Entry 5NVR (X-ray diffraction, 3.95 A resolution); this record covers chain A.

[Chain A]
Protein: Telomere length regulator protein RIF1
From: Saccharomyces cerevisiae (strain ATCC 204508 / S288c)
UniProt: P29539 (RIF1_YEAST); the construct lacks a stretch of the UniProt sequence, so the offset changes along the chain: 177-684 = UniProt 177-684; 685-1234 = UniProt 694-1243; 1235-1263 = UniProt 1254-1282
Amino-acid sequence (1110 residues; numbered 173 to 1263 plus 19 insertion-coded residues; the number before each row is that of its first residue; a row labelled like 684A-684I holds insertion residues (684A, then the next letters in order)):
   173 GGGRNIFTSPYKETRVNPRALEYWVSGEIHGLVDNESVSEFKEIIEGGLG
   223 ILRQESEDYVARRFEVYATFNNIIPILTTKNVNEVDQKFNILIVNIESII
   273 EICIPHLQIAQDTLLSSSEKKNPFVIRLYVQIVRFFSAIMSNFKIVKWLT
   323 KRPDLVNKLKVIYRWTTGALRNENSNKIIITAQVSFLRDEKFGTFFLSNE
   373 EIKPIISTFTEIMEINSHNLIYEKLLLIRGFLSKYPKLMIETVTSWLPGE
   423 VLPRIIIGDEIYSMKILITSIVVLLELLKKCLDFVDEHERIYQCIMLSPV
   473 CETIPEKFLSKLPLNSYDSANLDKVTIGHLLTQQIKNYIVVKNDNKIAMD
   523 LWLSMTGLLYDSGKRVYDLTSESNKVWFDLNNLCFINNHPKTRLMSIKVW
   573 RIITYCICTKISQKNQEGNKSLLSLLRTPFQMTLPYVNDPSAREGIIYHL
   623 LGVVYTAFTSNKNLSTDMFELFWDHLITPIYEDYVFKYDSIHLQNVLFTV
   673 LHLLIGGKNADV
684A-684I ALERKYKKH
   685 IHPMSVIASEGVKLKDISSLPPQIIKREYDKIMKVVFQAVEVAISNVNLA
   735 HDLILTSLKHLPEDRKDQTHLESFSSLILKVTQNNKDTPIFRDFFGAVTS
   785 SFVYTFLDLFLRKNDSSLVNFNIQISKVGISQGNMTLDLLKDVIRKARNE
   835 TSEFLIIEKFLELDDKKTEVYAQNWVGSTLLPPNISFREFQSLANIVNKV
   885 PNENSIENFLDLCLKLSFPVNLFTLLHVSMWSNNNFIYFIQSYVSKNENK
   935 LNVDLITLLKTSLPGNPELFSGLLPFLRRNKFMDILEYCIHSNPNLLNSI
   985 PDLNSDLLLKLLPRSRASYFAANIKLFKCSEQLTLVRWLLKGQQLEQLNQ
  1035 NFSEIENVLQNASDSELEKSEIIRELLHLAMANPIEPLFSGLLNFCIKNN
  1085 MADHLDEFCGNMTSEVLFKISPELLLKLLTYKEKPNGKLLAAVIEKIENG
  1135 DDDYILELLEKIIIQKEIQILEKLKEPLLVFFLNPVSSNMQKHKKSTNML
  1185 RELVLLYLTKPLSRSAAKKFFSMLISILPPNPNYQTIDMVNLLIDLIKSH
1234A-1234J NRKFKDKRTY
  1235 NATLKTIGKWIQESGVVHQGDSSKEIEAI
Unresolved in the structure: 173-184, 684A-684I, 1234A-1234J, 1257-1263
Differences from the reference sequence: expression tag (173-176)
Modified / non-standard residues: Mse-312, Mse-385, Mse-411, Mse-436, Mse-468, Mse-521, Mse-527, Mse-567, Mse-604, Mse-640, Mse-688, Mse-717, Mse-819, Mse-914, Mse-967, Mse-1065, Mse-1085, Mse-1096, Mse-1174, Mse-1183, Mse-1207, Mse-1223 (selenomethionine; parent Met)
From the paper describing this entry:
  - mutagenesis - K437E/K563E/K570E: decreased localization

[In short]
The paper reports that K437E/K563E/K570E reduce localization.
Chain A is Telomere length regulator protein RIF1 (Saccharomyces cerevisiae (strain ATCC 204508 / S288c)); the
structure, Crystal structure of the Rif1 N-terminal domain (RIF1-NTD) from Saccharomyces cerevisiae, was
determined by X-ray diffraction (same publication as 5NW5).
